Entry 6H6D (X-ray diffraction, 2.40 A resolution); this record covers chains A and C of the 3 polymer chains in the assembly.

Chain A:
Protein: H-2 class I histocompatibility antigen, D-B alpha chain
From: Mus musculus
UniProtKB: P01899 (HA11_MOUSE); residues 1-338 here correspond to UniProt positions 25-362 (UniProt number = residue number + 24)
Sequence (338 residues; row label = number of the first residue in the row):
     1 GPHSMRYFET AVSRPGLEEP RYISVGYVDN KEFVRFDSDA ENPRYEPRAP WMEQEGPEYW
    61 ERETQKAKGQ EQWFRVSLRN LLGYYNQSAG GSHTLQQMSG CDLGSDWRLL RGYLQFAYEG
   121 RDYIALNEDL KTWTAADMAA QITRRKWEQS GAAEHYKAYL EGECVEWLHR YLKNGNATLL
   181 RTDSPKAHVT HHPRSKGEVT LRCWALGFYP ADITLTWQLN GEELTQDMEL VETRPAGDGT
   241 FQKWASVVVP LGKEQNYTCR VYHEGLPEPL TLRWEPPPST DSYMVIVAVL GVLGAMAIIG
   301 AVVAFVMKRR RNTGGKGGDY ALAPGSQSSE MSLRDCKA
Not modelled in the structure: 176-179, 277-338
Disulfides: C101-C164, C203-C259

Chain C:
Protein: Early E1A protein
UniProtKB: P03255 (E1A_ADE05); residues 1-10 here correspond to UniProt positions 234-243 (UniProt number = residue number + 233)
Sequence (10 residues; each row starts with the number of its first residue):
     1 SGPSNTPPEI

Chain A / chain C interface:
Pairs across the interface (49):
  M5(A) - S1(C)
  Y7(A) - S1(C)  hydrogen bond (side chain-backbone)
  Y7(A) - G2(C)
  E9(A) - P3(C)
  E63(A) - S1(C)  hydrogen bond
  E63(A) - G2(C)  hydrogen bond (side chain-backbone)
  K66(A) - S1(C)  hydrogen bond
  K66(A) - G2(C)  hydrogen bond (side chain-backbone)
  Q70(A) - P3(C)  hydrogen bond (side chain-backbone)
  Q70(A) - S4(C)
  Q70(A) - N5(C)  hydrogen bond (side chain-backbone)
  W73(A) - N5(C)
  W73(A) - T6(C)  hydrogen bond (side chain-backbone)
  W73(A) - P8(C)
  W73(A) - E9(C)
  W73(A) - I10(C)  hydrophobic
  F74(A) - N5(C)
  V76(A) - E9(C)
  S77(A) - E9(C)
  S77(A) - I10(C)  hydrogen bond (side chain-backbone)
  N80(A) - E9(C)  hydrogen bond
  N80(A) - I10(C)  hydrogen bond (side chain-backbone)
  L81(A) - I10(C)  hydrophobic
  Y84(A) - I10(C)  hydrogen bond (side chain-backbone)
  L95(A) - I10(C)  hydrophobic
  Q97(A) - P3(C)
  Q97(A) - N5(C)  hydrogen bond
  S99(A) - P3(C)
  F116(A) - I10(C)  hydrophobic
  Y123(A) - I10(C)
  T143(A) - I10(C)  hydrogen bond (side chain-backbone)
  K146(A) - P8(C)
  K146(A) - E9(C)  salt bridge
  K146(A) - I10(C)  hydrogen bond (side chain-backbone)
  W147(A) - P8(C)  hydrogen bond (side chain-backbone)
  W147(A) - E9(C)  hydrogen bond (side chain-backbone)
  W147(A) - I10(C)  hydrophobic
  S150(A) - P8(C)
  H155(A) - S4(C)  hydrogen bond (side chain-backbone)
  H155(A) - T6(C)
  Y156(A) - N5(C)
  Y156(A) - T6(C)  hydrogen bond (side chain-backbone)
  Y159(A) - S1(C)  hydrogen bond (side chain-backbone)
  Y159(A) - G2(C)
  Y159(A) - P3(C)
  E163(A) - S1(C)  hydrogen bond
  E163(A) - G2(C)
  W167(A) - S1(C)
  Y171(A) - S1(C)  hydrogen bond (side chain-backbone)
Also at the interface, not in a pair above, chain A (30 interface residues in all): Y59, A152
Also at the interface, not in a pair above, chain C (10 interface residues in all): P7

Overview:
The interface between chain A and chain C involves 30 residues on one side and 10 on the other; the contacts
include 22 hydrogen bonds and 1 salt bridge. Polar contacts include K146(A)-E9(C), Y7(A)-S1(C) and
E63(A)-S1(C).
Chain A is H-2 class I histocompatibility antigen, D-B alpha chain (Mus musculus) and chain C is Early E1A
protein; the structure, Crystal structures of the murine class I major histocompatibility complex H-2Db in
complex with adenovirus-derived peptide ..., was determined by X-ray diffraction.
